PDB entry 1VQ7 | X-ray diffraction, 2.50 A resolution | chains 0 and R of the 32 polymer chains in the assembly

== Chain 0 ==
Molecule: 23S ribosomal RNA
Source organism: Haloarcula marismortui
Sequence (2922 nucleotides; numbered 2 to 2923; the number before each row is that of its first residue):
     2 UUGGCUACUAUGCCAGCUGGUGGAUUGCUCGGCUCAGGCGCUGAUGAAGG
    52 ACGUGCCAAGCUGCGAUAAGCCAUGGGGAGCCGCACGGAGGCGAAGAACC
   102 AUGGAUUUCCGAAUGAGAAUCUCUCUAACAAUUGCUUCGCGCAAUGAGGA
   152 ACCCCGAGAACUGAAACAUCUCAGUAUCGGGAGGAACAGAAAACGCAAUG
   202 UGAUGUCGUUAGUAACCGCGAGUGAACGCGAUACAGCCCAAACCGAAGCC
   252 CUCACGGGCAAUGUGGUGUCAGGGCUACCUCUCAUCAGCCGACCGUCUCG
   302 ACGAAGUCUCUUGGAACAGAGCGUGAUACAGGGUGACAACCCCGUACUCG
   352 AGACCAGUACGACGUGCGGUAGUGCCAGAGUAGCGGGGGUUGGAUAUCCC
   402 UCGCGAAUAACGCAGGCAUCGACUGCGAAGGCUAAACACAACCUGAGACC
   452 GAUAGUGAACAAGUAGUGUGAACGAACGCUGCAAAGUACCCUCAGAAGGG
   502 AGGCGAAAUAGAGCAUGAAAUCAGUUGGCGAUCGAGCGACAGGGCAUACA
   552 AGGUCCCUCGACGAAUGACCGACGCGCGAGCGUCCAGUAAGACUCACGGG
   602 AAGCCGAUGUUCUGUCGUACGUUUUGAAAAACGAGCCAGGGAGUGUGUCU
   652 GCAUGGCAAGUCUAACCGGAGUAUCCGGGGAGGCACAGGGAAACCGACAU
   702 GGCCGCAGGGCUUUGCCCGAGGGCCGCCGUCUUCAAGGGCGGGGAGCCAU
   752 GUGGACACGACCCGAAUCCGGACGAUCUACGCAUGGACAAGAUGAAGCGU
   802 GCCGAAAGGCACGUGGAAGUCUGUUAGAGUUGGUGUCCUACAAUACCCUC
   852 UCGUGAUCUAUGUGUAGGGGUGAAAGGCCCAUCGAGUCCGGCAACAGCUG
   902 GUUCCAAUCGAAACAUGUCGAAGCAUGACCUCCGCCGAGGUAGUCUGUGA
   952 GGUAGAGCGACCGAUUGGUGUGUCCGCCUCCGAGAGGAGUCGGCACACCU
  1002 GUCAAACUCCAAACUUACAGACGCCGUUUGACGCGGGGAUUCCGGUGCGC
  1052 GGGGUAAGCCUGUGUACCAGGAGGGGAACAACCCAGAGAUAGGUUAAGGU
  1102 CCCCAAGUGUGGAUUAAGUGUAAUCCUCUGAAGGUGGUCUCGAGCCCUAG
  1152 ACAGCCGGGAGGUGAGCUUAGAAGCAGCUACCCUCUAAGAAAAGCGUAAC
  1202 AGCUUACCGGCCGAGGUUUGAGGCGCCCAAAAUGAUCGGGACUCAAAUCC
  1252 ACCACCGAGACCUGUCCGUACCACUCAUACUGGUAAUCGAGUAGAUUGGC
  1302 GCUCUAAUUGGAUGGAAGUAGGGGUGAAAACUCCUAUGGACCGAUUAGUG
  1352 ACGAAAAUCCUGGCCAUAGUAGCAGCGAUAGUCGGGUGAGAACCCCGACG
  1402 GCCUAAUGGAUAAGGGUUCCUCAGCACUGCUGAUCAGCUGAGGGUUAGCC
  1452 GGUCCUAAGUCAUACCGCAACUCGACUAUGACGAAAUGGGAAACGGGUUA
  1502 AUAUUCCCGUGCCACUAUGCAGUGAAAGUUGACGCCCUGGGGUCGAUCAC
  1552 GCUGGGCAUUCGCCCAGUCGAACCGUCCAACUCCGUGGAAGCCGUAAUGG
  1602 CAGGAAGCGGACGAACGGCGGCAUAGGGAAACGUGAUUCAACCUGGGGCC
  1652 CAUGAAAAGACGAGCAUAGUGUCCGUACCGAGAACCGACACAGGUGUCCA
  1702 UGGCGGCGAAAGCCAAGGCCUGUCGGGAGCAACCAACGUUAGGGAAUUCG
  1752 GCAAGUUAGUCCCGUACCUUCGGAAGAAGGGAUGCCUGCUCCGGAACGGA
  1802 GCAGGUCGCAGUGACUCGGAAGCUCGGACUGUCUAGUAACAACAUAGGUG
  1852 ACCGCAAAUCCGCAAGGACUCGUACGGUCACUGAAUCCUGCCCAGUGCAG
  1902 GUAUCUGAACACCUCGUACAAGAGGACGAAGGACCUGUCAACGGCGGGGG
  1952 UAACUAUGACCCUCUUAAGGUAGCGUAGUACCUUGCCGCAUCAGUAGCGG
  2002 CUUGCAUGAAUGGAUUAACCAGAGCUUCACUGUCCCAACGUUGGGCCCGG
  2052 UGAACUGUACAUUCCAGUGCGGAGUCUGGAGACACCCAGGGGGAAGCGAA
  2102 GACCCUAUGGAGCUUUACUGCAGGCUGUCGCUGAGACGUGGUCGCCGAUG
  2152 UGCAGCAUAGGUAGGAGACACUACACAGGUACCCGCGCUAGCGGGCCACC
  2202 GAGUCAACAGUGAAAUACUACCCGUCGGUGACUGCGACUCUCACUCCGGG
  2252 AGGAGGACACCGAUAGCCGGGCAGUUUGACUGGGGCGGUACGCGCUCGAA
  2302 AAGAUAUCGAGCGCGCCCUAUGGCUAUCUCAGCCGGGACAGAGACCCGGC
  2352 GAAGAGUGCAAGAGCAAAAGAUAGCUUGACAGUGUUCUUCCCAACGAGGA
  2402 ACGCUGACGCGAAAGCGUGGUCUAGCGAACCAAUUAGCCUGCUUGAUGCG
  2452 GGCAAUUGAUGACAGAAAAGCUACCCUAGGGAUAACAGAGUCGUCACUCG
  2502 CAAGAGCACAUAUCGACCGAGUGGCUUGCUACCUCGAUGUCGGUUCCCUC
  2552 CAUCCUGCCCGUGCAGAAGCGGGCAAGGGUGAGGUUGUUCGCCUAUUAAA
  2602 GGAGGUCGUGAGCUGGGUUUAGACCGUCGUGAGACAGGUCGGCUGCUAUC
  2652 UACUGGGUGUGUAAUGGUGUCUGACAAGAACGACCGUAUAGUACGAGAGG
  2702 AACUACGGUUGGUGGCCACUGGUGUACCGGUUGUUCGAGAGAGCACGUGC
  2752 CGGGUAGCCACGCCACACGGGGUAAGAGCUGAACGCAUCUAAGCUCGAAA
  2802 CCCACUUGGAAAAGAGACACCGCCGAGGUCCCGCGUACAAGACGCGGUCG
  2852 AUAGACUCGGGGUGUGCGCGUCGAGGUAACGAGACGUUAAGCCCACGAGC
  2902 ACUAACAGACCAAAGCCAUCAU
Disordered / not traced: 2-9, 126-127, 715, 971-998, 1560, 1952-1963, 2137-2236, 2339-2343, 2665-2666, 2915-2923
Differences from the reference sequence: modified residue (628, 2587-2588, 2619, 2621)
Modified / non-standard residues: 1MA (6-hydro-1-methyladenosine-5'-monophosphate) at position 628, OMU (o2'-methyluridine 5'-monophosphate) at position 2587, OMG (o2'-methylguanosine-5'-monophosphate) at position 2588, UR3 (3-methyluridine-5'-monophoshate) at position 2619, PSU (pseudouridine-5'-monophosphate) at position 2621
Metal / ion sites: Na+ site 1 near U12 (its only coordinating residue here); Mg2+ site 1 near G28 (its only coordinating residue here); Na+ site 2: C40, G41, A442; Na+ site 3: G56, A59, G61; Na+ site 4 near U108 (its only coordinating residue here); Mg2+ site 2 near U115 (its only coordinating residue here); Na+ site 5: C130, U146; Na+ site 6: C141, G142; Mg2+ site 3: C162, U2276; K+ site 1: U163, U172; Mg2+ site 4: A165, A167, C168; Na+ site 7: A165, A166, A167; 86 more Mg2+ sites not listed; 61 more Na+ sites not listed; 2 more K+ sites not listed

== Chain R ==
Name: 50S ribosomal protein L22P
Source organism: Haloarcula marismortui
Reference sequence: P10970 (RL22_HALMA); residues 0-154 here = UniProt positions 0-154
Amino-acid sequence (155 residues; each row starts with the number of its first residue; numbering starts at 0):
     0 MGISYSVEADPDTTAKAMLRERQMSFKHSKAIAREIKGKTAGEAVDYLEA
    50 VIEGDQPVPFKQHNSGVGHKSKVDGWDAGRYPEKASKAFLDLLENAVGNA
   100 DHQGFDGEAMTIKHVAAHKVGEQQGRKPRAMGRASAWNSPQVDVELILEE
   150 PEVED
Disordered / not traced: 0, 151-154
Metal / ion sites: Mg2+: Gly65 (shared with C2048(0), A2089(0) of chain 0); Na+ site 1: Ser70, Val72; Na+ site 2: Val72, Trp75 (shared with U2659(0), G2660(0) of chain 0)

== How chain 0 and chain R interact ==
Contacting residue pairs (134):
  A11(0) - Lys60(R)  hydrogen bond to the phosphate
  A11(0) - Gly74(R)  sugar contact
  A11(0) - Trp75(R)  sugar contact
  U12(0) - Lys60(R)  salt bridge to the phosphate
  U12(0) - Trp75(R)  sugar contact
  G13(0) - Gln61(R)  phosphate contact
  U19(0) - Ser5(R)  hydrogen bond to the sugar
  G20(0) - Ile2(R)  sugar contact
  G20(0) - Ser3(R)  hydrogen bond to the sugar
  G20(0) - Ser5(R)  sugar contact
  G20(0) - His117(R)  base contact
  G21(0) - Gly1(R)  sugar contact
  G21(0) - Ile2(R)  sugar contact
  G21(0) - Ser3(R)  hydrogen bond to the phosphate
  G21(0) - Lys118(R)  sugar contact
  U22(0) - Gly1(R)  hydrogen bond to the phosphate
  U22(0) - Val119(R)  sugar contact
  C492(0) - His101(R)  hydrogen bond to the sugar
  U493(0) - Asn94(R)  base contact
  C494(0) - Glu93(R)  sugar contact
  G499(0) - Arg19(R)  phosphate contact
  G499(0) - Asn94(R)  hydrogen bond to the base
  G500(0) - Tyr4(R)  phosphate contact
  G500(0) - Ala16(R)  sugar contact
  G500(0) - Met17(R)  hydrogen bond to the sugar
  G500(0) - Arg19(R)  salt bridge to the phosphate
  G500(0) - Asn94(R)  hydrogen bond to the sugar
  G500(0) - Asn98(R)  base contact
  G501(0) - Tyr4(R)  hydrogen bond to the phosphate
  G501(0) - Lys15(R)  sugar contact
  G501(0) - Met17(R)  phosphate contact
  G501(0) - Asn98(R)  hydrogen bond to the sugar
  G501(0) - Gln102(R)  sugar contact
  U510(0) - Ser3(R)  base contact
  C523(0) - Phe25(R)  sugar contact
  C523(0) - Lys29(R)  hydrogen bond to the phosphate
  A524(0) - Phe25(R)  sugar contact
  A524(0) - Lys29(R)  salt bridge to the phosphate
  A524(0) - Gln61(R)  phosphate contact
  A524(0) - Ala115(R)  sugar contact
  A524(0) - Ala116(R)  hydrogen bond to the sugar
  A524(0) - His117(R)  hydrogen bond to the base
  G525(0) - Lys36(R)  phosphate contact
  G525(0) - His113(R)  sugar contact
  G525(0) - Ala115(R)  sugar contact
  U526(0) - Lys36(R)  salt bridge to the phosphate
  U840(0) - Arg128(R)  hydrogen bond to the sugar
  U840(0) - Ala129(R)  phosphate contact
  U840(0) - Arg132(R)  hydrogen bond to the sugar
  A841(0) - Arg128(R)  salt bridge to the phosphate
  A841(0) - Ala129(R)  hydrogen bond to the phosphate
  A841(0) - Met130(R)  base contact
  A843(0) - Arg128(R)  phosphate contact
  A843(0) - Ala129(R)  phosphate contact
  A844(0) - Ala129(R)  phosphate contact
  A844(0) - Met130(R)  hydrogen bond to the phosphate
  A844(0) - Gly131(R)  base contact
  A1369(0) - Lys26(R)  hydrogen bond to the sugar
  A1369(0) - Ser64(R)  hydrogen bond to the phosphate
  G1370(0) - Ser24(R)  hydrogen bond to the base
  G1370(0) - Lys26(R)  salt bridge to the phosphate
  G1370(0) - His27(R)  base contact
  G1370(0) - His62(R)  salt bridge to the phosphate
  G1370(0) - Asn63(R)  phosphate contact
  G1370(0) - Ser64(R)  hydrogen bond to the phosphate
  G1370(0) - Arg79(R)  sugar contact
  G1370(0) - Pro139(R)  base contact
  U1371(0) - Arg79(R)  salt bridge to the phosphate
  A1372(0) - Trp136(R)  base contact
  G1373(0) - Trp136(R)  base contact
  C1428(0) - Gln22(R)  hydrogen bond to the phosphate
  C1428(0) - Gln122(R)  hydrogen bond to the phosphate
  U1429(0) - Gln122(R)  phosphate contact
  C1431(0) - Lys126(R)  hydrogen bond to the base
  A1689(0) - Pro127(R)  base contact
  A1689(0) - Arg128(R)  hydrogen bond to the base
  A1689(0) - Gly131(R)  base contact
  A1689(0) - Arg132(R)  hydrogen bond to the base
  A1689(0) - Ala133(R)  base contact
  C1690(0) - Pro127(R)  base contact
  C2048(0) - Gly65(R)  phosphate contact
  C2048(0) - Lys69(R)  hydrogen bond to the phosphate
  C2049(0) - Gly67(R)  phosphate contact
  C2049(0) - Lys69(R)  salt bridge to the phosphate
  C2049(0) - Gly78(R)  phosphate contact
  C2049(0) - Arg79(R)  salt bridge to the phosphate
  C2049(0) - Tyr80(R)  phosphate contact
  G2050(0) - Arg79(R)  salt bridge to the phosphate
  G2050(0) - Tyr80(R)  hydrogen bond to the phosphate
  G2050(0) - Pro81(R)  phosphate contact
  G2050(0) - Glu82(R)  phosphate contact
  G2051(0) - His27(R)  phosphate contact
  G2051(0) - Pro81(R)  phosphate contact
  G2051(0) - Glu82(R)  hydrogen bond to the phosphate
  G2051(0) - Lys83(R)  hydrogen bond to the phosphate
  U2052(0) - Lys83(R)  salt bridge to the phosphate
  G2053(0) - Trp136(R)  sugar contact
  G2053(0) - Asn137(R)  hydrogen bond to the phosphate
  G2053(0) - Ser138(R)  hydrogen bond to the phosphate
  A2054(0) - Arg128(R)  hydrogen bond to the base
  A2054(0) - Ser134(R)  hydrogen bond to the sugar
  A2054(0) - Ala135(R)  hydrogen bond to the sugar
  A2054(0) - Trp136(R)  sugar contact
  A2054(0) - Asn137(R)  hydrogen bond to the phosphate
  A2055(0) - Arg128(R)  sugar contact
  A2055(0) - Arg132(R)  hydrogen bond to the sugar
  A2055(0) - Ser134(R)  sugar contact
  A2055(0) - Ala135(R)  phosphate contact
  C2086(0) - Trp75(R)  sugar contact
  C2087(0) - Asn63(R)  sugar contact
  C2087(0) - His68(R)  hydrogen bond to the sugar
  C2087(0) - Asp76(R)  sugar contact
  C2088(0) - Asn63(R)  phosphate contact
  C2088(0) - Ser64(R)  phosphate contact
  C2088(0) - Gly65(R)  hydrogen bond to the phosphate
  C2088(0) - Val66(R)  sugar contact
  A2089(0) - Gly65(R)  phosphate contact
  U2648(0) - Arg128(R)  base contact
  G2657(0) - His68(R)  base contact
  G2658(0) - His68(R)  hydrogen bond to the sugar
  G2658(0) - Asp76(R)  hydrogen bond to the base
  U2659(0) - Trp75(R)  hydrogen bond to the sugar
  U2659(0) - Asp76(R)  hydrogen bond to the sugar
  G2660(0) - Val72(R)  phosphate contact
  G2660(0) - Asp73(R)  phosphate contact
  G2660(0) - Gly74(R)  hydrogen bond to the phosphate
  G2660(0) - Trp75(R)  phosphate contact
  C2831(0) - Lys71(R)  phosphate contact
  C2832(0) - Lys71(R)  salt bridge to the phosphate
  A2841(0) - Gly67(R)  sugar contact
  A2841(0) - His68(R)  hydrogen bond to the sugar
  G2842(0) - His68(R)  sugar contact
  G2842(0) - Ser70(R)  phosphate contact
  A2843(0) - Ser70(R)  phosphate contact
Also at the interface, not in a pair above, chain 0 (59 interface residues in all): C491, A502, U1368, A1427, C2056
Also at the interface, not in a pair above, chain R (68 interface residues in all): Val6, Arg33, Ala84

== In short ==
59 residues of chain 0 and 68 residues of chain R are in contact, with 46 hydrogen bonds and 13 salt bridges.
Polar contacts include G499(0)-Asn94(R), A524(0)-His117(R) and G1370(0)-Ser24(R). The Na+ site 2 is built by
C40(0), G41(0) and A442(0).
Here chain 0 is 23S ribosomal RNA and chain R is 50S ribosomal protein L22P, both from Haloarcula marismortui.
Entry 1VQ7 (The structure of the transition state analogue "DCA" bound to the large ribosomal subunit of
haloarcula ...) was determined by X-ray diffraction, deposited together with 1VQ6 and 1VQN.
